6VVM - chains A and B of the 3 polymer chains in the assembly; structure by X-ray diffraction, 1.83 A resolution.

== Chain A (and B) ==
Molecule: 4-oxalocrotonate tautomerase family enzyme
Organism: Burkholderia sp. RPE67
Notes: EC 5.3.2.-; chain B of this document is another copy of the same molecule, construct and numbering; everything in this record applies to it too
Reference sequence: A0A060NYR7 (A0A060NYR7_9BURK); residues 1-123 here correspond to UniProt positions 9-131 (UniProt number = residue number + 8)
Amino-acid sequence (123 residues; each row starts with the number of its first residue):
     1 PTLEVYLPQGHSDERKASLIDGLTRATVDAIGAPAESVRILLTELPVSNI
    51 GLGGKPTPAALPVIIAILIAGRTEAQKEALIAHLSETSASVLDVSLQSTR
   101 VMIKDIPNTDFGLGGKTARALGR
What the authors report for this chain:
  - catalytic residues: P1
  - self-association interface (contacts with another copy of this molecule); pairs are residue here / residue on that copy: E4-K104, D110-K16, D110-K77 (salt bridge), R119-D13, R119-E74 (salt bridge)

== Chain A / chain B interface ==
Pairs across the interface (63):
  Y6(A) with I65(B); M102(B), hydrophobic
  L45(A) with M102(B), hydrophobic; I103(B)
  S48(A) with E74(B); K77(B); I81(B)
  N49(A) with K77(B), hydrogen bond; V101(B); M102(B); I103(B), hydrogen bond (backbone-backbone); D105(B), hydrogen bond
  I50(A) with I81(B); V101(B)
  G51(A) with I81(B); R100(B); V101(B), hydrogen bond (backbone-backbone)
  L52(A) with Q97(B); T99(B); R100(B)
  G53(A) with L96(B); Q97(B); T99(B), hydrogen bond (backbone-backbone)
  G54(A) with I81(B); A82(B); S85(B)
  K55(A) with I81(B)
  P56(A) with E78(B)
  A60(A) with R100(B), hydrogen bond (backbone-side chain)
  L61(A) with M102(B), hydrophobic
  V63(A) with M102(B), hydrophobic
  I65(A) with Y6(B); I65(B), hydrophobic
  E74(A) with S48(B)
  K77(A) with S48(B); N49(B), hydrogen bond
  I81(A) with S48(B); I50(B); G51(B); G54(B); K55(B)
  A82(A) with G54(B)
  S85(A) with G54(B)
  L96(A) with G53(B)
  Q97(A) with L52(B)
  T99(A) with L52(B); G53(B), hydrogen bond (backbone-backbone)
  R100(A) with G51(B); L52(B); A60(B), hydrogen bond (side chain-backbone); R100(B)
  V101(A) with N49(B); I50(B); G51(B), hydrogen bond (backbone-backbone)
  M102(A) with Y6(B), hydrophobic; L45(B), hydrophobic; N49(B); L61(B), hydrophobic; V63(B), hydrophobic
  I103(A) with L45(B); N49(B), hydrogen bond (backbone-side chain)
  K104(A) with Y6(B), hydrogen bond
  D105(A) with N49(B), hydrogen bond
Interface residues without a listed pair, chain A (32 interface residues in all): T43, A59, E78
Interface residues without a listed pair, chain B (33 interface residues in all): T43, P56, A59, S98, K104

== Overview ==
32 residues of chain A face 33 of chain B across their interface, with 13 hydrogen bonds. Polar pairs include
N49(A)-K77(B), N49(A)-D105(B) and A60(A)-R100(B). The paper reports the catalytic residue P1(A); a
self-association interface involving E4(A), D110(A) and R119(A).
Both chains are 4-oxalocrotonate tautomerase family enzyme (Burkholderia sp. RPE67). Entry 6VVM (R7 fused 4-OT
wild type asymmetric trimer) was determined by X-ray diffraction (same publication as 6VVN, 6VVR and 6VVW).
